9BHK - chain A; structure by X-ray diffraction, 2.11 A resolution.

== Chain A ==
Name: Tyrosine-protein kinase Mer
Source organism: Homo sapiens
Notes: EC 2.7.10.1; fragment: tyrosine kinase domain
Reference sequence: Q12866 (MERTK_HUMAN); numbering as in UniProt (aligned over 578-872)
Chain sequence (323 residues; each row starts with the number of its first residue):
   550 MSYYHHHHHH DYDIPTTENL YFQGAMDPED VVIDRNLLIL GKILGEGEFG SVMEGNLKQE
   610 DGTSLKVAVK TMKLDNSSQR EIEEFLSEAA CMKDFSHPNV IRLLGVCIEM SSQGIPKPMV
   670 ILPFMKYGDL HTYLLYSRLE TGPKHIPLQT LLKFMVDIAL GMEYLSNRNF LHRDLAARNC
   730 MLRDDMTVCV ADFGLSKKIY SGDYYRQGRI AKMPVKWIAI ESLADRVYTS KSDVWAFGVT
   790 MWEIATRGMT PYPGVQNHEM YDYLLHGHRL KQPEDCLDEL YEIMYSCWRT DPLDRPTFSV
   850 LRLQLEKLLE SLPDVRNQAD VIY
Disordered / not traced: 550-573, 596-599, 622-625, 660-663, 863-872
Construct notes: expression tag (550-577)
Curated features (UniProtKB/Swiss-Prot):
  - active site: Asp-723 (Proton acceptor)
  - binding site (ATP): Leu-593 to Val-601, Lys-615
  - modified residue (Phosphotyrosine): Tyr-749, Tyr-753, Tyr-754, Tyr-872
Small-molecule neighbours: A1APH (6-{1-[6-(3-hydroxy-3-methylbutoxy)-1,3-benzoxazol-2-yl]azetidin-3-yl}-3-[(1-methyl-1H-pyrazol-4-yl)amino]pyrazine-2-carboxamide): Leu-593, Val-601, Ala-617, Lys-619, Met-621, Phe-634, Glu-637, Ala-638, Met-641, Ile-650, Leu-652, Val-669, Leu-671, Pro-672, Phe-673, Met-674, Lys-675, Gly-677, Met-730, Ala-740, Asp-741, Phe-742, Gly-743, Arg-755

== In short ==
Ligands of chain A: compound A1APH. Curated annotation (UniProt) lists active-site residue Asp-723 and 10
ATP-binding residues.
Chain A is Tyrosine-protein kinase Mer (Homo sapiens); the structure, MerTK in complex with small molecule
inhibitor
6-{1-[6-(3-hydroxy-3-methylbutoxy)-1,3-benzoxazol-2-yl]azetidin-3-yl}-3-[(1-methyl-1H-pyrazol-4-yl)amino]pyrazine-2-carboxamide,
was determined by X-ray diffraction together with 9BHJ from the same study.
